Entry 2RIH (X-ray diffraction, 2.10 A resolution); this record covers chains A and B.

Chain A (and B):
Protein: Conserved protein with 2 CBS domains
From: Pyrobaculum aerophilum
Notes: chain B of this document is another copy of the same molecule, construct and numbering; everything in this record applies to it too
UniProt: Q8ZVX8 (Q8ZVX8_PYRAE); residue numbers follow UniProt; this construct covers 2-138
Amino-acid sequence (141 residues; row label = number of the first residue in the row; numbers below 1 keep their minus sign (Gly-2 is residue -2)):
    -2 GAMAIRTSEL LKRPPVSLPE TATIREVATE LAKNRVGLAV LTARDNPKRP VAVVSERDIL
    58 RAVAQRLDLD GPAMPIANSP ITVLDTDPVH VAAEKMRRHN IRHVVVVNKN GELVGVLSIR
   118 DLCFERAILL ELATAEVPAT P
Unresolved in the structure: -2 to 1, 133-138 (chain B: -2 to 1, 132-138)
Construct notes: expression tag (-2 to 1)
Reported in the primary citation:
  - self-association interface (contacts with another copy of this molecule); pairs are residue here / residue on that copy: Cys120-Cys120 (disulfide)
  - mutagenesis - C120S (3.8 M): decreased stability

How chain A and chain B interact:
Residue-residue contacts - 71 pairs, chain A then chain B:
  Arg22(A) - Val60(B)  hydrogen bond (side chain-backbone)
  Arg22(A) - Arg63(B)
  Ala25(A) - Leu57(B)  hydrophobic
  Ala25(A) - Val60(B)  hydrophobic
  Ala25(A) - Ala61(B)
  Thr26(A) - Ala61(B)
  Leu28(A) - Leu57(B)  hydrophobic
  Ala29(A) - Arg58(B)  hydrogen bond (backbone-side chain)
  Ala29(A) - Ala61(B)  hydrophobic
  Arg32(A) - Arg54(B)  hydrogen bond (backbone-side chain)
  Arg32(A) - Arg58(B)
  Val33(A) - Arg54(B)
  Gly34(A) - Arg54(B)
  Glu53(A) - Glu53(B)
  Glu53(A) - Arg54(B)  salt bridge
  Glu53(A) - Leu57(B)
  Glu53(A) - Arg99(B)  salt bridge
  Arg54(A) - Arg32(B)  hydrogen bond (side chain-backbone)
  Arg54(A) - Val33(B)
  Arg54(A) - Gly34(B)
  Arg54(A) - Glu53(B)  salt bridge
  Arg54(A) - Arg117(B)
  Ile56(A) - Leu57(B)  hydrophobic
  Leu57(A) - Ala25(B)  hydrophobic
  Leu57(A) - Leu28(B)  hydrophobic
  Leu57(A) - Ala29(B)
  Leu57(A) - Glu53(B)
  Leu57(A) - Ile56(B)  hydrophobic
  Arg58(A) - Ala29(B)
  Val60(A) - Arg22(B)  hydrogen bond (backbone-side chain)
  Val60(A) - Ala25(B)  hydrophobic
  Val60(A) - Val60(B)  hydrophobic
  Val60(A) - Leu66(B)  hydrophobic
  Ala61(A) - Ala25(B)
  Ala61(A) - Thr26(B)
  Arg63(A) - Arg22(B)
  Arg63(A) - Asp67(B)  salt bridge
  Leu66(A) - Leu66(B)  hydrophobic
  Asp67(A) - Arg63(B)  salt bridge
  Ala90(A) - Phe121(B)
  Met93(A) - Phe121(B)  hydrophobic
  Arg94(A) - Phe121(B)  hydrogen bond (side chain-backbone)
  Asn97(A) - Arg32(B)
  Asn97(A) - Arg117(B)  hydrogen bond (backbone-side chain)
  Ile98(A) - Arg117(B)
  Arg99(A) - Glu53(B)  salt bridge
  Arg99(A) - Arg99(B)
  Arg99(A) - Arg117(B)
  Ile116(A) - Ile116(B)  hydrophobic
  Ile116(A) - Arg117(B)
  Ile116(A) - Phe121(B)  hydrophobic
  Arg117(A) - Asn97(B)  hydrogen bond (side chain-backbone)
  Arg117(A) - Arg99(B)
  Cys120(A) - Ile116(B)  hydrophobic
  Cys120(A) - Cys120(B)  disulfide
  Phe121(A) - Met93(B)
  Phe121(A) - Arg94(B)  hydrogen bond (backbone-side chain)
  Phe121(A) - Ile98(B)
  Phe121(A) - Ile116(B)  hydrophobic
  Glu122(A) - Arg94(B)
  Arg123(A) - Leu129(B)  hydrogen bond (side chain-backbone)
  Arg123(A) - Ala130(B)
  Arg123(A) - Thr131(B)
  Leu126(A) - Leu126(B)  hydrophobic
  Leu126(A) - Leu129(B)  hydrophobic
  Leu127(A) - Ala130(B)  hydrophobic
  Leu129(A) - Cys120(B)  hydrophobic
  Leu129(A) - Leu126(B)  hydrophobic
  Ala130(A) - Arg123(B)
  Ala130(A) - Leu126(B)  hydrophobic
  Ala130(A) - Leu127(B)  hydrophobic
Interface residues without a listed pair, chain B (34 interface residues in all): Glu122
Disulfides between the chains: Cys120(A)-Cys120(B)
From the paper, about this interface:
  - residue pairs: Cys120(A)-Cys120(B) (covalent link)

Overview:
Chain A and chain B each contribute 34 residues to their interface, with 1 disulfide bond, 10 hydrogen bonds
and 6 salt bridges. Polar contacts include Glu53(A)-Arg54(B), Glu53(A)-Arg99(B) and Arg63(A)-Asp67(B). The
paper describes a contact between Cys120(A) and Cys120(B). From the paper: C120S of chain A reduces stability;
a self-association interface involving Cys120(A).
Both chains are Conserved protein with 2 CBS domains (Pyrobaculum aerophilum). Entry 2RIH (CBS domain protein
PAE2072 from Pyrobaculum aerophilum) was determined by X-ray diffraction together with 2RIF from the same
study.
